PDB entry 2J3T | X-ray diffraction, 2.40 A resolution | chains C and D of the 4 polymer chains in the assembly

# Chain C
Protein: Trafficking protein particle complex subunit 1
From: Mus musculus
UniProtKB: Q5NCF2 (TPPC1_MOUSE); residue numbers follow UniProt; this construct covers 1-145
Amino-acid sequence (145 residues; row label = number of the first residue in the row):
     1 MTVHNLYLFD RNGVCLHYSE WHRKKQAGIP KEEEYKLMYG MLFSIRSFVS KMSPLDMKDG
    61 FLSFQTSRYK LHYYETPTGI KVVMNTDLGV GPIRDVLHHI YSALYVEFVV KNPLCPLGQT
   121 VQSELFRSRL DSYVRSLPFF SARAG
Not modelled in the structure: 1, 144-145

# Chain D
Protein: Trafficking protein particle complex subunit 4
From: Homo sapiens
UniProtKB: Q9Y296 (TPPC4_HUMAN); residues 1-219 here = UniProt positions 1-219
Amino-acid sequence (219 residues; each row starts with the number of its first residue):
     1 MAIFSVYVVN KAGGLIYQLD SYAPRAEAEK TFSYPLDLLL KLHDERVLVA FGQRDGIRVG
    61 HAVLAINGMD VNGRYTADGK EVLEYLGNPA NYPVSIRFGR PRLTSNEKLM LASMFHSLFA
   121 IGSQLSPEQG SSGIEMLETD TFKLHCYQTL TGIKFVVLAD PRQAGIDSLL RKIYEIYSDF
   181 ALKNPFYSLE MPIRCELFDQ NLKLALEVAE KAGTFGPGS
Not modelled in the structure: 1, 23-26, 217-219

# Chain C / chain D interface
Residue-residue contacts (81; chain C residue first):
  His4(C) with Pro127(D); Glu128(D), salt bridge
  Arg23(C) with Pro127(D)
  Lys24(C) with Pro127(D), hydrogen bond (backbone-backbone); Gln129(D)
  Lys25(C) with Ser123(D), hydrogen bond (side chain-backbone); Gln124(D); Ser126(D); Pro127(D), hydrogen bond (backbone-backbone); Glu128(D); Gln129(D)
  Glu34(C) with Leu125(D)
  Leu37(C) with Ile121(D), hydrophobic; Gln124(D)
  Met38(C) with Leu125(D), hydrophobic
  Met41(C) with Leu118(D); Ile121(D), hydrophobic; Gly122(D); Ile134(D), hydrophobic
  Ser44(C) with Met114(D); Leu118(D)
  Phe48(C) with Leu111(D); Met114(D), hydrophobic; Phe115(D), hydrophobic; Leu144(D), hydrophobic
  Val49(C) with Leu137(D), hydrophobic; Thr139(D); Phe142(D)
  Ser50(C) with Arg100(D), hydrogen bond (backbone-side chain)
  Lys51(C) with Leu103(D); Met110(D)
  Met52(C) with Tyr7(D); Leu103(D), hydrophobic; Leu111(D), hydrophobic; Leu158(D), hydrophobic
  Ser53(C) with Arg100(D), hydrogen bond (backbone-side chain); Thr141(D), hydrogen bond; Phe142(D)
  Pro54(C) with Phe4(D), hydrophobic; Tyr22(D); Arg100(D)
  Leu55(C) with Arg100(D)
  Asp56(C) with His61(D), salt bridge; Arg100(D), salt bridge; Thr141(D)
  Met57(C) with Arg58(D), hydrogen bond (backbone-side chain); Thr139(D); Asp140(D); Thr141(D)
  Lys58(C) with Asp140(D), hydrogen bond (backbone-side chain)
  Asp59(C) with Asp140(D), hydrogen bond (backbone-side chain)
  Gly60(C) with Thr139(D), hydrogen bond (backbone-side chain); Asp140(D), hydrogen bond (backbone-side chain)
  Phe61(C) with Leu137(D), hydrophobic; Glu138(D); Thr139(D)
  Leu62(C) with Glu138(D), hydrogen bond (backbone-backbone); Thr139(D); Asp140(D)
  Ser63(C) with Leu137(D); Glu138(D), hydrogen bond (backbone-backbone)
  Phe64(C) with Ile134(D), hydrophobic; Met136(D); Leu137(D), hydrophobic
  Gln65(C) with Ile134(D); Glu135(D), hydrogen bond (backbone-backbone); Met136(D), hydrogen bond (backbone-backbone)
  Thr66(C) with Ser131(D), hydrogen bond; Ser132(D); Gly133(D); Ile134(D)
  Ser67(C) with Ser132(D), hydrogen bond (backbone-side chain); Glu135(D)
  Arg68(C) with Glu128(D); Gln129(D); Gly130(D), hydrogen bond (side chain-backbone); Ser131(D)
  Tyr69(C) with Gly122(D), hydrogen bond (side chain-backbone); Ser126(D); Pro127(D); Ser131(D)
Interface residues without a listed pair, chain C (38 interface residues in all): Asn5, His22, Ala27, Ile29, Ile45, Ser47, Asn85

# Summary
The interface between chain C and chain D involves 38 residues on one side and 36 on the other, with 19
hydrogen bonds and 3 salt bridges. Among the polar pairs are His4(C)-Glu128(D), Asp56(C)-His61(D) and
Asp56(C)-Arg100(D).
Chain C is Trafficking protein particle complex subunit 1 (Mus musculus) and chain D is Trafficking protein
particle complex subunit 4 (Homo sapiens); the structure, The crystal structure of the bet3-trs33-bet5-trs23
complex, was determined by X-ray diffraction, deposited together with 2J3R.
